Entry 1THU (X-ray diffraction, 2.60 A resolution); this record covers chain A.

# Chain A
Molecule: Thaumatin isoform B
Source organism: Thaumatococcus daniellii
UniProt: P02883 (THM1_THADA); numbering as in UniProt (aligned over 1-207)
Amino-acid sequence (207 residues; row label = number of the first residue in the row):
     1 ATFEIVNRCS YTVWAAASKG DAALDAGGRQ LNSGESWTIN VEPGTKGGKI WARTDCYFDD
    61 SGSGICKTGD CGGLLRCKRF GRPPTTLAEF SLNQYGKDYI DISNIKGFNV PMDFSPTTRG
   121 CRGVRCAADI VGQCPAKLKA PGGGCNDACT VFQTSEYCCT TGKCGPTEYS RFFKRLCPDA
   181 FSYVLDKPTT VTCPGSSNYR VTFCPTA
Disulfide bonds: C9-C204, C56-C66, C71-C77, C121-C193, C126-C177, C134-C145, C149-C158, C159-C164
Construct notes: conflict K46 (Asn in P02883), D113 (Asn in P02883)

# Overview
Chain A is Thaumatin isoform B (Thaumatococcus daniellii); the structure, The structures of three crystal
forms of the sweet protein thaumatin, was determined by X-ray diffraction, deposited together with 1THV and
1THW.
